PDB entry 4CKK | X-ray diffraction, 1.90 A resolution | chains A and C

== Chain A (and C) ==
Molecule: DNA gyrase subunit A
Source organism: Escherichia coli
Notes: EC 5.99.1.3; fragment: 55 kda n-terminal domain, residues 30-522; chain C of this document is another copy of the same molecule, construct and numbering; everything in this record applies to it too
Reference sequence: P0AES5 (GYRA_SHIFL); numbering as in UniProt (aligned over 30-522)
Amino-acid sequence (493 residues; numbered 30 to 522; the number before each row is that of its first residue):
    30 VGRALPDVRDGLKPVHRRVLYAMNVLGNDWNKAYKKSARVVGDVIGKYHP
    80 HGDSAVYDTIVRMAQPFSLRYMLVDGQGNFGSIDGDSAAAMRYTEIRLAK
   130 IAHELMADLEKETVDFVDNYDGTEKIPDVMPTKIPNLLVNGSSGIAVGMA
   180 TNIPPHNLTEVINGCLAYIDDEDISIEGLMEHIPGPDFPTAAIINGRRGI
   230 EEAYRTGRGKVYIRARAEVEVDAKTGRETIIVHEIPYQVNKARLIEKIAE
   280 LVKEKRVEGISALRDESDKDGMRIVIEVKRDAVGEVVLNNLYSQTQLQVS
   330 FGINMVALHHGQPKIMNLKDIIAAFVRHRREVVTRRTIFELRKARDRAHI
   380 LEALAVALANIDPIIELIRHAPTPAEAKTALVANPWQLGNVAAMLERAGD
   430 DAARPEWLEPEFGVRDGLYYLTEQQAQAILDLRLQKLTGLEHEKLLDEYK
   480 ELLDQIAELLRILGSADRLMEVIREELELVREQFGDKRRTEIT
Disordered / not traced: 30-32, 176-178, 427-428 (chain C: 30-32, 176-178, 426-428)
UniProt features mapped onto this chain:
  - active site: Tyr-122 (O-(5'-phospho-DNA)-tyrosine intermediate)
From the paper describing this entry:
  - catalytic residues: Tyr-122 (citing earlier work)

== Chain A / chain C interface ==
Contacting residue pairs (76):
  Lys-65(A) / Tyr-149(C)
  Lys-65(A) / Asp-150(C)
  Ala-67(A) / Ile-74(C)
  Ala-67(A) / Gly-75(C)
  Ala-67(A) / Pro-79(C)  hydrophobic
  Ala-67(A) / Tyr-149(C)
  Arg-68(A) / Gly-75(C)
  Arg-68(A) / Lys-76(C)
  Arg-68(A) / Tyr-149(C)
  Arg-68(A) / Glu-153(C)  salt bridge
  Gly-71(A) / Gly-71(C)
  Gly-71(A) / Gly-75(C)
  Ile-74(A) / Met-120(C)  hydrophobic
  Gly-75(A) / Ala-67(C)
  Gly-75(A) / Arg-68(C)
  Gly-75(A) / Gly-71(C)
  Lys-76(A) / Arg-68(C)
  Pro-79(A) / Ala-67(C)  hydrophobic
  Pro-79(A) / Met-120(C)
  Pro-79(A) / Arg-121(C)
  His-80(A) / Arg-121(C)
  Gly-81(A) / Asp-82(C)
  Asp-82(A) / Gly-81(C)
  Asp-82(A) / Asp-82(C)  hydrogen bond (side chain-backbone)
  Met-120(A) / Ile-74(C)  hydrophobic
  Arg-121(A) / Pro-79(C)
  Arg-121(A) / His-80(C)
  Tyr-149(A) / Lys-65(C)
  Tyr-149(A) / Ala-67(C)
  Tyr-149(A) / Arg-68(C)
  Asp-150(A) / Lys-65(C)
  Asp-391(A) / Arg-398(C)  salt bridge
  Ile-397(A) / Leu-463(C)
  Ile-397(A) / Thr-467(C)
  Arg-398(A) / Asp-391(C)
  Arg-398(A) / Leu-466(C)
  Ala-400(A) / Thr-467(C)
  Ala-400(A) / Gly-468(C)  hydrogen bond (backbone-backbone)
  Pro-401(A) / Gly-468(C)
  Pro-401(A) / Leu-469(C)  hydrogen bond (backbone-backbone)
  Thr-402(A) / Thr-467(C)
  Pro-403(A) / Gln-464(C)
  Pro-403(A) / Thr-467(C)
  Pro-403(A) / Glu-470(C)
  Gln-456(A) / Gln-464(C)
  Ile-458(A) / Leu-463(C)
  Leu-459(A) / Arg-462(C)
  Leu-459(A) / Leu-463(C)  hydrogen bond (backbone-backbone)
  Leu-459(A) / Gln-464(C)  hydrogen bond (backbone-backbone)
  Asp-460(A) / Arg-462(C)  hydrogen bond (backbone-side chain)
  Asp-460(A) / Gln-464(C)  hydrogen bond
  Leu-461(A) / Leu-461(C)
  Leu-461(A) / Arg-462(C)
  Leu-461(A) / Leu-463(C)  hydrogen bond (backbone-backbone)
  Arg-462(A) / Leu-459(C)
  Arg-462(A) / Asp-460(C)  hydrogen bond (side chain-backbone)
  Arg-462(A) / Leu-461(C)
  Arg-462(A) / Arg-462(C)
  Leu-463(A) / Ile-394(C)  hydrophobic
  Leu-463(A) / Ile-397(C)
  Leu-463(A) / Ile-458(C)
  Leu-463(A) / Leu-459(C)  hydrogen bond (backbone-backbone)
  Leu-463(A) / Leu-461(C)  hydrogen bond (backbone-backbone)
  Leu-463(A) / Leu-463(C)  hydrophobic
  Gln-464(A) / Gln-456(C)
  Gln-464(A) / Leu-459(C)  hydrogen bond (backbone-backbone)
  Gln-464(A) / Asp-460(C)  hydrogen bond
  Leu-466(A) / Arg-398(C)
  Thr-467(A) / Ile-397(C)
  Thr-467(A) / Ala-400(C)
  Thr-467(A) / Thr-402(C)
  Thr-467(A) / Pro-403(C)
  Gly-468(A) / Ala-400(C)  hydrogen bond (backbone-backbone)
  Gly-468(A) / Pro-401(C)  hydrogen bond (backbone-backbone)
  Leu-469(A) / Pro-401(C)  hydrogen bond (backbone-backbone)
  Glu-470(A) / Pro-403(C)
Other interface residues (no listed pair), chain A (40 interface residues in all): Asp-72, Glu-153, Ile-390, Ile-394, Ala-406
Other interface residues (no listed pair), chain C (40 interface residues in all): Asp-72, Ile-390, Ala-406

== Summary ==
Chain A and chain C each contribute 40 residues to their interface; the contacts include 16 hydrogen bonds and
2 salt bridges. Among the polar pairs are Arg-68(A)/Glu-153(C), Asp-391(A)/Arg-398(C) and Asp-82(A)/Asp-82(C).
UniProt lists active-site residue Tyr-122(A) on chain A. From the paper: the catalytic residue Tyr-122(A).
Chain A and chain C are both DNA gyrase subunit A (Escherichia coli); the structure, Apo structure of 55 kDa
N-terminal domain of E. coli DNA gyrase A subunit, was determined by X-ray diffraction (same publication as
4CKL).
